Entry 3OUC (X-ray diffraction, 2.00 A resolution); this record covers chains A and P of the 3 polymer chains in the assembly.

== Chain A ==
Name: MDR HIV-1 protease
Organism: Human immunodeficiency virus 1
Reference sequence: Q000H7 (Q000H7_9HIV1); residue numbers follow UniProt; this construct covers 1-99
Sequence (99 residues; numbered 1 to 99; the number before each row is that of its first residue):
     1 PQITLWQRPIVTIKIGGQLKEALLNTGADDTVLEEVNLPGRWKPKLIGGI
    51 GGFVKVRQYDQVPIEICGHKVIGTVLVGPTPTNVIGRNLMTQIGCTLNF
Differences from the reference sequence: conflict N25 (Asp in Q000H7), E35 (Asp in Q000H7), V36 (Ile in Q000H7), L46 (Met in Q000H7)

== Chain P ==
Name: p2/NC substrate peptide
Reference sequence: Q9YP46 (Q9YP46_9HIV1); residues 3-9 here correspond to UniProt positions 375-381 (UniProt number = residue number + 372)
Sequence (7 residues; each row starts with the number of its first residue):
     3 TIMMQRG

== Interface between chain A and chain P ==
Pairs across the interface - 17 pairs, chain A then chain P:
  R8(A) with R8(P); G9(P)
  N25(A) with M5(P), hydrogen bond (side chain-backbone); M6(P)
  G27(A) with T3(P); I4(P); M5(P), hydrogen bond (backbone-backbone)
  A28(A) with T3(P); I4(P), hydrophobic; M5(P)
  D29(A) with T3(P), hydrogen bond (backbone-backbone); I4(P)
  D30(A) with I4(P)
  G48(A) with T3(P)
  P81(A) with R8(P)
  T82(A) with M6(P), hydrogen bond
  V84(A) with M6(P), hydrophobic
Other interface residues (no listed pair), chain A (12 interface residues in all): L23, T80

== In short ==
The interface between chain A and chain P involves 12 residues on one side and 6 on the other, with 4 hydrogen
bonds. Polar contacts include N25(A)-M5(P), T82(A)-M6(P) and G27(A)-M5(P).
Chain A is MDR HIV-1 protease (Human immunodeficiency virus 1) and chain P is p2/NC substrate peptide; the
structure, MDR769 HIV-1 protease complexed with p2/NC hepta-peptide, was determined by X-ray diffraction (same
publication as 3OTS, 3OTY, 3OU1, 3OU3, 3OU4, 3OUA, 3OUB and 3OUD).
